PDB entry 2H4Z | X-ray diffraction, 2.00 A resolution | chains A and B

# Chain A (and B)
Protein: Bisphosphoglycerate mutase
Source organism: Homo sapiens
Notes: EC 5.4.2.4, 5.4.2.1, 3.1.3.13; chain B of this document is another copy of the same molecule, construct and numbering; everything in this record applies to it too
UniProt: P07738 (PMGE_HUMAN); aligned to UniProt positions 1-259 over residues 1-259 (the alignment contains insertions or deletions, so no single offset holds)
Chain sequence (267 residues; row label = number of the first residue in the row):
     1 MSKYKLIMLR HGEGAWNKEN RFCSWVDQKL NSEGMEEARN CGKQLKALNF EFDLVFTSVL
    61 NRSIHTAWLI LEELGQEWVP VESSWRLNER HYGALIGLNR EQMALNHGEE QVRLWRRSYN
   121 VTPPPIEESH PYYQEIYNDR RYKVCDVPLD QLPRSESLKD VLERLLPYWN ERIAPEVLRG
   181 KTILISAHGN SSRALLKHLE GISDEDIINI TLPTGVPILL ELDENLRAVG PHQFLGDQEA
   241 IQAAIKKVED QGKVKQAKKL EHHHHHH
Not modelled in the structure: 1, 257-267 (chain B: 1, 256-267)
Construct notes: expression tag (260-267)
Residues lining bound ligands: (2R)-2,3-diphosphoglyceric acid (DG2): R10, H11, N17, F22, C23, S24, R62, E89, Y92, R100, R116, R117, H188, G189, N190, V248
Curated features (UniProtKB/Swiss-Prot):
  - active site: H11 (Tele-phosphohistidine intermediate), E89 (Proton donor/acceptor)
  - binding site (substrate): R10 to N17, C23, S24, R62, E89 to Y92, R100, R116, R117, G189, N190
  - site: K29 (Not glycated), K46 (Not glycated), K143 (Not glycated), K181 (Not glycated), H188 (Transition state stabilizer), K246 (Not glycated), K247 (Not glycated), K253 (Not glycated), K258 (Not glycated)
  - modified residue: S2 (N-acetylserine), T122 (Phosphothreonine)
  - glycosylation (N-linked (Glc) (glycation) lysine): K3, K5, K18, K43, K159, K197
From the paper describing this entry:
  - binding site for (2R)-2,3-diphosphoglyceric acid: R10, H11, S24, R62, Y92, R100, R116, R117, H188, G189, N190
  - conformationally variable residues (domain motion, helix shift, loop rearrangement, order/disorder transition): G12 to R21, N99 to T122, G236 to D250, Q251 to Q256
  - catalytic residues: H11, H188
  - catalytic residues: E89 (proposed by the authors, not directly observed)

# How chain A and chain B interact
Pairs across the interface - 31 pairs, chain A then chain B:
  K29(A) - E72(B)  salt bridge
  E51(A) - R140(B)  salt bridge
  F52(A) - R140(B)  hydrogen bond (backbone-side chain)
  D53(A) - R140(B)  salt bridge
  N61(A) - E77(B)
  I64(A) - E77(B)
  I64(A) - W78(B)  hydrophobic
  H65(A) - E72(B)
  H65(A) - E77(B)  salt bridge
  W68(A) - W68(B)
  W68(A) - E77(B)
  E72(A) - K29(B)  salt bridge
  E72(A) - H65(B)
  G75(A) - R141(B)
  Q76(A) - R140(B)  hydrogen bond
  E77(A) - N61(B)
  E77(A) - I64(B)
  E77(A) - H65(B)  salt bridge
  E77(A) - W68(B)
  W78(A) - I64(B)  hydrophobic
  W78(A) - R140(B)
  W78(A) - R141(B)
  W78(A) - V144(B)  hydrophobic
  R140(A) - E51(B)  salt bridge
  R140(A) - F52(B)  hydrogen bond (side chain-backbone)
  R140(A) - D53(B)  salt bridge
  R140(A) - Q76(B)  hydrogen bond
  R140(A) - W78(B)
  R141(A) - G75(B)
  R141(A) - W78(B)
  V144(A) - W78(B)  hydrophobic
Other interface residues (no listed pair), chain A (22 interface residues in all): V59, L71, V79, V81, S83, D139
Other interface residues (no listed pair), chain B (21 interface residues in all): V59, L71, V79, V81, D139

# In short
22 residues of chain A and 21 residues of chain B are in contact, with 4 hydrogen bonds and 8 salt bridges.
Polar contacts include K29(A)-E72(B), E51(A)-R140(B) and D53(A)-R140(B). Chain A binds
(2R)-2,3-diphosphoglyceric acid. From the paper: catalytic residues H11(A), H188(A) and E89(A); a binding site
for (2R)-2,3-diphosphoglyceric acid at R10(A), H11(A) and S24(A) among others.
Chain A and chain B are both Bisphosphoglycerate mutase (Homo sapiens); the structure, Human
bisphosphoglycerate mutase complexed with 2,3-bisphosphoglycerate, was determined by X-ray diffraction
together with 2A9J, 2F90, 2H4X and 2HHJ from the same study.
